PDB entry 1CZI | X-ray diffraction, 2.30 A resolution | chains E and P

Chain E:
Molecule: Chymosin
Organism: Bos taurus
Notes: EC 3.4.23.4
Reference sequence: P00794 (CHYM_BOVIN); the author numbering skips numbers that UniProt does not, so the offset changes along the chain: 1-159 = UniProt 61-219; 161-292 = UniProt 220-351; 297-326 = UniProt 352-381
Sequence (323 residues; each row starts with the number of its first residue; note: 6 numbers in that range are skipped by the numbering (no residue carries them; nothing is unmodelled there); numbers below 1 keep their minus sign (Gly-2 is residue -2)):
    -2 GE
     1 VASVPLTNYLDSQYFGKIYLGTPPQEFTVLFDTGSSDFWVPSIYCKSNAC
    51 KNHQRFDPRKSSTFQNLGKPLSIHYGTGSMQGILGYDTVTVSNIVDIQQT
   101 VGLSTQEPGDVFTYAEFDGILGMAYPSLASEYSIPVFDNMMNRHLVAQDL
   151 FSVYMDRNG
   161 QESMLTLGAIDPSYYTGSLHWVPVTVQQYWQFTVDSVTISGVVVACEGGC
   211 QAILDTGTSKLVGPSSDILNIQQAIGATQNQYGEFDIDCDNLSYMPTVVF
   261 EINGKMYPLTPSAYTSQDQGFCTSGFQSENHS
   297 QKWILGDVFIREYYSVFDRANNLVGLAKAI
Swiss-Prot annotation at these positions:
  - active site: Asp32, Asp215
Disulfides: Cys45-Cys50, Cys206-Cys210, Cys249-Cys282

Chain P:
Molecule: Cp-113972 (norstatine-S-methyl cysteine-iodo-phenylalanine-proline)
Sequence (4 residues; row label = number of the first residue in the row):
     4 P
     3 F
     2 C
     1 X
Modified residues: NOR (cyclohexyl-norstatine) at position 1; Cys2 (s-methylcysteine; SMC); Phe3 (iodo-phenylalanine; PHI)

Interface between chain E and chain P:
Residue-residue contacts (34):
  Ser12(E) - Phe3(P)
  Ser12(E) - Pro4(P)
  Gln13(E) - Phe3(P)
  Leu30(E) - NOR_1(P)
  Asp32(E) - NOR_1(P)
  Gly34(E) - NOR_1(P)
  Tyr75(E) - NOR_1(P)
  Tyr75(E) - Cys2(P)
  Gly76(E) - NOR_1(P)
  Gly76(E) - Cys2(P)  hydrogen bond (backbone-backbone)
  Thr77(E) - NOR_1(P)
  Thr77(E) - Cys2(P)  hydrogen bond (backbone-backbone)
  Thr77(E) - Phe3(P)
  Val111(E) - NOR_1(P)
  Val111(E) - Phe3(P)
  Phe112(E) - NOR_1(P)
  Tyr114(E) - Phe3(P)
  Ala115(E) - Phe3(P)
  Phe117(E) - NOR_1(P)
  Ile120(E) - NOR_1(P)
  Tyr189(E) - NOR_1(P)
  Ile213(E) - NOR_1(P)
  Asp215(E) - NOR_1(P)
  Gly217(E) - NOR_1(P)  hydrogen bond (backbone-backbone)
  Gly217(E) - Cys2(P)
  Gly217(E) - Phe3(P)
  Thr218(E) - Cys2(P)
  Thr218(E) - Phe3(P)
  Ser219(E) - Phe3(P)  hydrogen bond (side chain-backbone)
  Ser219(E) - Pro4(P)
  Lys220(E) - Pro4(P)
  Gln287(E) - Cys2(P)
  Gln287(E) - Pro4(P)
  Ile300(E) - NOR_1(P)
Other interface residues (no listed pair), chain E (24 interface residues in all): Val222

Summary:
Chain E and chain P form an interface of 24 and 4 residues respectively; the contacts include 4 hydrogen
bonds. Polar contacts include Ser219(E)-Phe3(P), Gly76(E)-Cys2(P) and Thr77(E)-Cys2(P). Curated annotation
(UniProt) lists active-site residues Asp32(E) and Asp215(E) on chain E.
Chain E is Chymosin (Bos taurus) and chain P is Cp-113972 (norstatine-S-methyl
cysteine-iodo-phenylalanine-proline); the structure, Chymosin complex with the inhibitor cp-113972, was
determined by X-ray diffraction.
